PDB entry 4L9T | X-ray diffraction, 1.79 A resolution | chains A and B

[Chain A (and B)]
Name: MepR
From: Staphylococcus aureus
Notes: chain B of this document is another copy of the same molecule, construct and numbering; everything in this record applies to it too
UniProtKB: Q5Y812 (Q5Y812_STAAU); numbering as in UniProt (aligned over 1-139)
Chain sequence (145 residues; each row starts with the number of its first residue):
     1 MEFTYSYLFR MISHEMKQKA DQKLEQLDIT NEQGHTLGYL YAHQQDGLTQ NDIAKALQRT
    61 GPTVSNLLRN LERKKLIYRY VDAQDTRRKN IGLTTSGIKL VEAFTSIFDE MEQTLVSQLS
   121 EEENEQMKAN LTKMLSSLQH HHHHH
Not modelled in the structure: 141-145 (chain B: 1-2, 140-145)
Differences from the reference sequence: engineered mutation Leu-27 (Phe in Q5Y812); expression tag (140-145)
What the authors report for this chain:
  - conformationally variable residues (side-chain flip): Phe-104
  - contacts within the chain: Leu-27/Phe-104
  - mutagenesis - A103V (27-fold): decreased binding to mepR operator DNA
  - mutagenesis - Q18A (Kd = 34 nM), A103S: unchanged binding to DNA
  - mutagenesis - Q18P (2,000-fold): decreased binding to DNA

[How chain A and chain B interact]
Residue-residue contacts (69):
  Phe-3(A) with Lys-128(B), hydrogen bond (backbone-side chain)
  Thr-4(A) with Glu-112(B); Lys-128(B)
  Tyr-5(A) with Glu-112(B), hydrogen bond (backbone-side chain); Leu-115(B), hydrophobic; Leu-119(B); Asn-124(B), hydrogen bond; Met-127(B); Lys-128(B); Leu-131(B), hydrophobic
  Ser-6(A) with Met-16(B); Glu-112(B), hydrogen bond
  Leu-8(A) with Thr-132(B)
  Phe-9(A) with Phe-9(B), hydrophobic; Ile-12(B), hydrophobic; Leu-131(B), hydrophobic
  Met-11(A) with Leu-135(B)
  Ile-12(A) with Phe-9(B), hydrophobic; Leu-131(B); Leu-135(B); Leu-138(B), hydrophobic
  Ser-13(A) with Phe-9(B); Ser-13(B), hydrogen bond
  Glu-15(A) with Leu-135(B); Leu-138(B); Gln-139(B)
  Met-16(A) with Ser-6(B); Leu-138(B), hydrophobic
  Lys-19(A) with Leu-138(B), hydrogen bond (side chain-backbone)
  Glu-112(A) with Thr-4(B); Tyr-5(B), hydrogen bond (side chain-backbone); Ser-6(B), hydrogen bond
  Thr-114(A) with Ser-137(B)
  Leu-115(A) with Tyr-5(B), hydrophobic; Met-134(B), hydrophobic; Ser-137(B)
  Gln-118(A) with Lys-133(B); Ser-137(B)
  Leu-119(A) with Asn-130(B); Lys-133(B)
  Glu-123(A) with Asn-130(B)
  Asn-124(A) with Tyr-5(B), hydrogen bond
  Met-127(A) with Tyr-5(B), hydrophobic; Met-127(B), hydrophobic; Asn-130(B); Leu-131(B), hydrophobic
  Lys-128(A) with Phe-3(B), hydrogen bond (side chain-backbone); Thr-4(B); Tyr-5(B)
  Asn-130(A) with Leu-119(B); Met-127(B)
  Leu-131(A) with Tyr-5(B), hydrophobic; Leu-8(B), hydrophobic; Ile-12(B), hydrophobic; Met-127(B), hydrophobic
  Thr-132(A) with Phe-3(B); Leu-8(B)
  Lys-133(A) with Gln-118(B), hydrogen bond (side chain-backbone)
  Met-134(A) with Leu-115(B), hydrophobic; Leu-119(B), hydrophobic; Met-127(B), hydrophobic
  Leu-135(A) with Met-11(B), hydrophobic; Ile-12(B); Glu-15(B)
  Ser-137(A) with Thr-114(B); Gln-118(B)
  Leu-138(A) with Met-16(B), hydrophobic; Lys-19(B)
  Gln-139(A) with Glu-15(B)
Other interface residues (no listed pair), chain A (33 interface residues in all): Phe-108, Met-111, Val-116
Other interface residues (no listed pair), chain B (31 interface residues in all): Met-111, Val-116

[Summary]
33 residues of chain A face 31 of chain B across their interface, with 11 hydrogen bonds. Among the polar
pairs are Phe-3(A)/Lys-128(B), Tyr-5(A)/Glu-112(B) and Tyr-5(A)/Asn-124(B). The paper reports that A103V of
chain A reduces binding to mepR operator DNA; conformational variability at Phe-104(A); 4 substitutions were
tested in all.
Both chains are MepR (Staphylococcus aureus). Entry 4L9T (Crystal structure of MepR F27L mutant from multidrug
resistant S. aureus clinical isolate) was determined by X-ray diffraction (same publication as 4L9J, 4L9N,
4L9V and 4LD5).
